Entry 6R8U (electron microscopy, 3.00 A resolution); this record covers chains A and C of the 4 polymer chains in the assembly.

# Chain A (and C)
Protein: Glucose-1-phosphate adenylyltransferase
Organism: Escherichia coli
Notes: EC 2.7.7.27; chain C of this document is another copy of the same molecule, construct and numbering; everything in this record applies to it too
UniProt: P0A6V1 (GLGC_ECOLI); numbering as in UniProt (aligned over 1-431)
Sequence (431 residues; numbered 1 to 431; the number before each row is that of its first residue):
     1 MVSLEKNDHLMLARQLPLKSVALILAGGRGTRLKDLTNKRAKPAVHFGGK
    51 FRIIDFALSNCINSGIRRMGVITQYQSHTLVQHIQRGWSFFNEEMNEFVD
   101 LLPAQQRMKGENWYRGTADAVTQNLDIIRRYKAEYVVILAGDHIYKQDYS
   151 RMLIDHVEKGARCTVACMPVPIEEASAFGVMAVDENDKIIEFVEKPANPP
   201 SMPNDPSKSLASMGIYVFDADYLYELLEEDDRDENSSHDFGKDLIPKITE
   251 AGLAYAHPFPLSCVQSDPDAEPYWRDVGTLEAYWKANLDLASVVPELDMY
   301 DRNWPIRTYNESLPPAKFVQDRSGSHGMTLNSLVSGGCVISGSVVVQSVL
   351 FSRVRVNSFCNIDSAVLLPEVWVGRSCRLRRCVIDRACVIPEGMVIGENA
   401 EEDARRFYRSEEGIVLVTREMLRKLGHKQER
Disordered / not traced: 1-6
Small-molecule neighbours: adenosine monophosphate (AMP): K39, R40, A44, H46, R52, T79, E370, R386, A387, R419
Swiss-Prot annotation at these positions:
  - binding site (beta-D-fructose 1,6-bisphosphate): K39, R419 to R423, Q429 to R431
  - binding site (AMP): R40, H46, R52, R130, E370, R386
  - binding site (alpha-D-glucose 1-phosphate): Y114, G179, E194, K195, S212
  - site (Could play a key role in the communication between the regulatory and the substrate sites): Q74, W113
  - natural variant: A44 (A44T: In SG14 mutant), R67 (R67C: In CL1136 mutant), P295 (P295S: In SG5 mutant), G336 (G336D: In 618 mutant)
  - mutagenesis: K39 (K39E: The level of activation by pyridoxal phosphate and fructose-1,6-phosphate is only approximately 2-fold compared to activation of 15- to 28-fold respectively, for the wild-type ...), Q74 (Q74A: Insensitive to activation by fructose-1,6-bisphosphate, but still binds fructose-1,6-bisphosphate with similar affinity as the wild-type ...), W113 (W113A: Insensitive to activation by fructose-1,6-bisphosphate, but still binds fructose-1,6-bisphosphate, with similar affinity as the wild-type ...), Y114 (Y114F: Shows a decrease of affinity for the substrates and less than 2-fold activation by fructose 1,6-bisphosphate in the ADP-glucose synthesis direction ...), K195 (K195E/I/H/R: Decrease of the affinity for alpha-D-glucose 1-phosphate, but no loss in adenylyltransferase activity ...)
What the authors report for this chain:
  - binding site for adenosine monophosphate: R40, H46, T79, R130, R386
  - conformationally variable residues (loop rearrangement, side-chain flip): R29, A104 to G116
  - contacts within the chain: R29-T37, Q74-W113, A104-N112, Q106-E111 (hydrogen bond), Y114-N124 (hydrogen bond), L102-Y114 (backbone contact), P103-Y114 (backbone contact), A104-Y114 (backbone contact)
  - self-association interface (contacts with another copy of this molecule); pairs are residue here / residue on that copy: Q105-H78, R107-N38
  - mutagenesis - P103A, W113A, Y114A, R130A: increased catalytic activity on adenosine monophosphate (citing earlier work)
  - mutagenesis - Y114A: decreased catalytic activity on FBP (citing earlier work)
  - mutagenesis - Q105A: decreased binding to adenosine monophosphate (citing earlier work)
  - mutagenesis - R40A: decreased binding to ATP (citing earlier work)
  - mutagenesis - P103A, W113A, Y114A: increased catalytic activity on AMP (citing earlier work)
  - catalytic residues: R32, K42, K195 (by similarity / conservation)

# Interface between chain A and chain C
Contacting residue pairs (44):
  N38(A) - R107(C)
  Q74(A) - Q106(C)
  Q74(A) - K109(C)
  Y75(A) - Q106(C)
  Y75(A) - R107(C)
  Y75(A) - K109(C)
  Q76(A) - Q105(C)
  Q76(A) - Q106(C)  hydrogen bond (backbone-backbone)
  Q76(A) - R107(C)
  H78(A) - L101(C)  hydrogen bond (side chain-backbone)
  H78(A) - L102(C)
  H78(A) - Q105(C)
  H78(A) - I127(C)
  Q82(A) - D100(C)
  Q85(A) - S89(C)
  Q85(A) - V99(C)  hydrogen bond (side chain-backbone)
  R86(A) - E93(C)
  R86(A) - F98(C)
  R86(A) - D100(C)  salt bridge
  S89(A) - Q85(C)
  E93(A) - R86(C)
  E93(A) - Y309(C)
  E94(A) - S312(C)
  F98(A) - R86(C)
  V99(A) - Q85(C)  hydrogen bond (backbone-side chain)
  D100(A) - Q82(C)
  D100(A) - R86(C)  salt bridge
  L101(A) - H78(C)  hydrogen bond (backbone-side chain)
  L102(A) - H78(C)
  Q105(A) - Q76(C)
  Q105(A) - H78(C)
  Q106(A) - Q74(C)
  Q106(A) - Y75(C)
  Q106(A) - Q76(C)  hydrogen bond (backbone-backbone)
  R107(A) - N38(C)
  R107(A) - Y75(C)
  R107(A) - Q76(C)
  K109(A) - Q74(C)
  K109(A) - Y75(C)
  K109(A) - W113(C)
  W113(A) - K109(C)
  I127(A) - H78(C)
  Y309(A) - E93(C)
  S312(A) - E94(C)
Interface residues without a listed pair, chain A (28 interface residues in all): S77, V81, I84, W88
Interface residues without a listed pair, chain C (28 interface residues in all): S77, V81, I84, W88
The authors on this interface:
  - specific contacts: Q105(A)-H78(C) (backbone contact)

# Summary
Chain A and chain C each contribute 28 residues to their interface; the contacts include 6 hydrogen bonds and
2 salt bridges. Among the polar pairs are R86(A)-D100(C), H78(A)-L101(C) and Q85(A)-V99(C). The paper
describes a backbone contact between Q105(A) and H78(C). From the paper: catalytic residues R32(A), K42(A) and
K195(A); P103A, W113A and Y114A of chain A, among others, increase catalytic activity on adenosine
monophosphate; 6 substitutions were tested in all.
Chain A and chain C are both Glucose-1-phosphate adenylyltransferase (Escherichia coli); the structure,
Escherichia coli AGPase in complex with AMP, was determined by electron microscopy, deposited together with
6R8B.
